PDB entry 3KRO | X-ray diffraction, 1.95 A resolution | chains C and D of the 4 polymer chains in the assembly

Chain C:
Molecule: Geranyl diphosphate synthase small subunit
Organism: Mentha x piperita
Notes: EC 2.5.1.1
UniProt: Q9SBR4 (Q9SBR4_MENPI); residues 2-266 here correspond to UniProt positions 49-313 (UniProt number = residue number + 47)
Sequence (274 residues; row label = number of the first residue in the row):
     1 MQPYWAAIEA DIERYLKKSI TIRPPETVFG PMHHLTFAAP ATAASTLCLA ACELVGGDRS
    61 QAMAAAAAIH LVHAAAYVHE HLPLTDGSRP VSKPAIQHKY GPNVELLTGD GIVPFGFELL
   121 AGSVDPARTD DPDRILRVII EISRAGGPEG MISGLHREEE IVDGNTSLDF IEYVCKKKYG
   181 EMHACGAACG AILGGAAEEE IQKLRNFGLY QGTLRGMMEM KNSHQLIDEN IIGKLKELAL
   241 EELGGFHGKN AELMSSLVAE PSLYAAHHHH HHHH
Disordered / not traced: 260-274
Construct notes: expression tag (1, 267-274)

Chain D:
Molecule: Geranyl diphosphate synthase large subunit
Organism: Mentha x piperita
Notes: EC 2.5.1.1
UniProt: Q9SBR3 (Q9SBR3_MENPI); residues 2-295 here correspond to UniProt positions 84-377 (UniProt number = residue number + 82)
Sequence (295 residues; each row starts with the number of its first residue):
     1 MFDFDGYMLR KAKSVNKALE AAVQMKEPLK IHESMRYSLL AGGKRVRPML CIAACELVGG
    61 DESTAMPAAC AVEMIHTMSL MHDDLPCMDN DDLRRGKPTN HMAFGESVAV LAGDALLSFA
   121 FEHVAAATKG APPERIVRVL GELAVSIGSE GLVAGQVVDV CSEGMAEVGL DHLEFIHHHK
   181 TAALLQGSVV LGAILGGGKE EEVAKLRKFA NCIGLLFQVV DDILDVTKSS KELGKTAGKD
   241 LVADKTTYPK LIGVEKSKEF ADRLNREAQE QLLHFHPHRA APLIALANYI AYRDN
Construct notes: expression tag (1)
Ion coordination: Mg2+ site 1: Asp83, Asp89 (together with dimethylallyl S-thiolodiphosphate)
Small-molecule neighbours:
  - dimethylallyl S-thiolodiphosphate (DST): Ser79, Leu80, Asp83, Asp84, Asp89, Arg94, Leu152, Gln156, Lys180, Gln218, Asp221, Lys235, Lys245
  - 3-methylbut-3-enyl trihydrogen diphosphate (IPE): Gly43, Lys44, Arg47, Glu73, His76, Leu80, Arg94, Arg95, Thr181, Phe217, Gln218, Asp221, Lys235, Arg293, Asn295
Reported in the primary citation:
  - binding site for 3-methylbut-3-enyl trihydrogen diphosphate: Arg293, Asn295
  - mutagenesis - D83A/D84A/D89A, R293DEL/D294DEL/N295DEL: abolished catalytic activity

How chain C and chain D interact:
Pairs across the interface (80):
  Arg23(C) with Glu150(D), salt bridge
  Pro25(C) with Phe175(D), hydrophobic
  Thr27(C) with Val158(D); Cys161(D), hydrogen bond
  Val28(C) with Ser149(D); Ala154(D), hydrophobic; Val157(D), hydrophobic; Val158(D), hydrophobic
  Phe29(C) with Ser149(D)
  Met32(C) with Ser149(D), hydrogen bond
  His79(C) with His82(D); Val110(D); Asp114(D), salt bridge
  Leu84(C) with Glu106(D); Ser107(D)
  Thr85(C) with Pro86(D); Glu106(D), hydrogen bond
  Asp86(C) with Gly105(D); Glu106(D), hydrogen bond (side chain-backbone)
  Ser88(C) with Gly105(D); Glu106(D), hydrogen bond (side chain-backbone); Ser107(D), hydrogen bond (side chain-backbone)
  Arg89(C) with Ser107(D), hydrogen bond
  Pro102(C) with Cys87(D), hydrophobic
  Asn103(C) with Cys87(D); Met88(D); Val160(D)
  Leu106(C) with His82(D); Leu85(D), hydrophobic; Met88(D), hydrophobic
  Leu107(C) with Met88(D), hydrophobic; Val153(D); Gln156(D); Val157(D), hydrophobic
  Asp110(C) with Met78(D); His82(D), salt bridge; Asp114(D); Leu117(D); Val153(D)
  Gly111(C) with Val153(D)
  Pro114(C) with Ala144(D); Ile147(D), hydrophobic; Gly148(D)
  Phe117(C) with Phe121(D), hydrophobic
  Glu118(C) with Ala144(D); Val145(D)
  Ala121(C) with Val137(D); Gly141(D)
  Val124(C) with Glu134(D); Val137(D), hydrophobic
  Pro132(C) with Glu134(D); Val137(D)
  Asp133(C) with Pro133(D)
  Leu136(C) with Pro133(D), hydrophobic; Ile136(D), hydrophobic; Val137(D), hydrophobic; Leu140(D), hydrophobic
  Ile139(C) with Leu140(D), hydrophobic
  Ile140(C) with Ala125(D), hydrophobic; Ala126(D), hydrophobic
  Ser143(C) with Ser118(D), hydrogen bond (backbone-side chain); Glu122(D)
  Arg144(C) with Glu122(D), salt bridge
  Gly146(C) with Ser118(D)
  Gly147(C) with Ser118(D)
  Pro148(C) with Pro28(D); His32(D); Ala115(D), hydrophobic
  Glu149(C) with Lys26(D), salt bridge
  Ile152(C) with Leu111(D); Asp114(D); Ala115(D)
  Ser153(C) with Pro28(D)
  His156(C) with Pro28(D); Lys30(D); Ile31(D); Val108(D)
  Arg157(C) with Glu27(D), salt bridge; Pro28(D)
  Glu159(C) with Ser107(D), hydrogen bond
Interface residues without a listed pair, chain C (44 interface residues in all): Leu82, Val104, Val113, Ile135, Leu155
Interface residues without a listed pair, chain D (48 interface residues in all): Met35, Phe119

Summary:
44 residues of chain C and 48 residues of chain D are in contact; the contacts include 9 hydrogen bonds and 6
salt bridges. Polar contacts include Arg23(C)-Glu150(D), His79(C)-Asp114(D) and Asp110(C)-His82(D). From the
paper: a binding site for 3-methylbut-3-enyl trihydrogen diphosphate at Arg293(D) and Asn295(D);
D83A/D84A/D89A and R293DEL/D294DEL/N295DEL of chain D abolish catalytic activity.
Chain C is Geranyl diphosphate synthase small subunit and chain D is Geranyl diphosphate synthase large
subunit, both from Mentha x piperita; the structure, Mint heterotetrameric geranyl pyrophosphate synthase in
complex with magnesium, IPP, and DMASPP (II), was determined by X-ray diffraction (same publication as 3KRA,
3KRC, 3KRF and 3KRP).
